Entry 4OIP (X-ray diffraction, 3.40 A resolution); this record covers chains D and F of the 9 polymer chains in the assembly.

Chain D:
Protein: DNA-directed RNA polymerase subunit beta'
Source organism: Thermus thermophilus
Notes: EC 2.7.7.6
UniProtKB: Q8RQE8 (RPOC_THET8); numbering as in UniProt (aligned over 1-1524)
Sequence (1524 residues; numbered 1 to 1524; the number before each row is that of its first residue):
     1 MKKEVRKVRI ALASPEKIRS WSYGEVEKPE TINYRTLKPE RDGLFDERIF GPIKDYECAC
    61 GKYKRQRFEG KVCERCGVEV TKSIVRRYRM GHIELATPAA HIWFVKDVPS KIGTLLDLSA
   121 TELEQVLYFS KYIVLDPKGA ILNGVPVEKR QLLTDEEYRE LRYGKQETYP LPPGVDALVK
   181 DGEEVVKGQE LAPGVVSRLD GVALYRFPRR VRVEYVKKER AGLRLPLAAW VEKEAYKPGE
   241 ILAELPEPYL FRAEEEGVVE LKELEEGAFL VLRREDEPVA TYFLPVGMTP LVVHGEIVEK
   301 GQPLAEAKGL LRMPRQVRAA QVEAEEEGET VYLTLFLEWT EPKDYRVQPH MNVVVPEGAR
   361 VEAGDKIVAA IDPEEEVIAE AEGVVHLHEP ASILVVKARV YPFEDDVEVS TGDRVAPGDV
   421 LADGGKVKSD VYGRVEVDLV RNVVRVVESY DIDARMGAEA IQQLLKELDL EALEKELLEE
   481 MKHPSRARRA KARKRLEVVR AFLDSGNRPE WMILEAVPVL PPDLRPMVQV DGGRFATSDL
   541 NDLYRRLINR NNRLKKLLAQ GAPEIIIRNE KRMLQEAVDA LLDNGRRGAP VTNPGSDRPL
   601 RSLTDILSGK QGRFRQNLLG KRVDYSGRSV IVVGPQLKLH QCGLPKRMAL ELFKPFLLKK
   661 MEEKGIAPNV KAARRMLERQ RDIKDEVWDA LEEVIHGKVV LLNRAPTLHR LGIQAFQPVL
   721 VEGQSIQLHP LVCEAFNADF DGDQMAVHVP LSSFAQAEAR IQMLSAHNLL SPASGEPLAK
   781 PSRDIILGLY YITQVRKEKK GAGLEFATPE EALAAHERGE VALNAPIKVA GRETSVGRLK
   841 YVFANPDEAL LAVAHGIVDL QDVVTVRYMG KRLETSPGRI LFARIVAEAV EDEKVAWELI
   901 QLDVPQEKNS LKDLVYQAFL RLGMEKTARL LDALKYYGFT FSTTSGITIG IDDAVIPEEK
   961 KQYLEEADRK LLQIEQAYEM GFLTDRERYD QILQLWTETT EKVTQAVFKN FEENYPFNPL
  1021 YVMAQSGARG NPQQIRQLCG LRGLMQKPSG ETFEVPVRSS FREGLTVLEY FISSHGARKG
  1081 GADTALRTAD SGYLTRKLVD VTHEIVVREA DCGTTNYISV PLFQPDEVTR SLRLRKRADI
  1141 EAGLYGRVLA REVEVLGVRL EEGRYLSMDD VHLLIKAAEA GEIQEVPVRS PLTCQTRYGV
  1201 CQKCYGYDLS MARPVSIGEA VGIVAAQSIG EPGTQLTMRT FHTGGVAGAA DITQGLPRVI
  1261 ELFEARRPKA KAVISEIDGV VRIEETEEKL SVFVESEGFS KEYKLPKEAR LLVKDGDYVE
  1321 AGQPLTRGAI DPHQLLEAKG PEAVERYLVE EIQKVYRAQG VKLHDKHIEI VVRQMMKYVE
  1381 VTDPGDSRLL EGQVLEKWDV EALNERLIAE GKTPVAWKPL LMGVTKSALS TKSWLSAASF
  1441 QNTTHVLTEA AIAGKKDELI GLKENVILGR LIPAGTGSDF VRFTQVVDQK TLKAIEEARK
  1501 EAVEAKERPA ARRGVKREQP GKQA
Unresolved in the structure: 1-2, 1238-1251, 1503-1524
Ion coordination: Zn2+ site 1: Cys58, Cys60, Cys73, Cys76; Mg2+ site 1: Asp739, Asp741, Asp743; Mg2+ site 2: Asp739 (together with ATP); Mg2+ site 3 near Lys840 (its only coordinating residue here); Mg2+ site 4 near Trp897 (its only coordinating residue here); Zn2+ site 2: Cys1112, Cys1194, Cys1201, Cys1204
Ligand contacts: ATP (adenosine-5'-triphosphate): Glu734, Asp739, Arg783, Lys908, Arg1029, Gln1359

Chain F:
Protein: DNA directed RNA polymerase sigma factor A
Source organism: Thermus thermophilus
UniProtKB: Q5SKW1 (Q5SKW1_THET8); residues 1-423 here = UniProt positions 1-423
Sequence (443 residues; numbered -19 to 423; the number before each row is that of its first residue; numbers below 1 keep their minus sign (Met-19 is residue -19)):
   -19 MGSSHHHHHH SSGLVPRGSH MKKSKRKNAQ AQEAQETEVL VQEEAEELPE FPEGEPDPDL
    41 EDPDLTLEDD LLDLPEEGEG LDLEEEEEDL PIPKISTSDP VRQYLHEIGQ VPLLTLEEEV
   101 ELARKVEEGM EAIKKLSEIT GLDPDLIREV VRAKILGSAR VRHIPGLKET LDPKTVEEID
   161 QKLKSLPKEH KRYLHIAREG EAARQHLIEA NLRLVVSIAK KYTGRGLSFL DLIQEGNQGL
   221 IRAVEKFEYK RRFKFSTYAT WWIRQAINRA IADQARTIRI PVHMVETINK LSRTARQLQQ
   281 ELGREPTYEE IAEAMGPGWD AKRVEETLKI AQEPVSLETP IGDEKDSFYG DFIPDEHLPS
   341 PVDAATQSLL SEELEKALSK LSEREAMVLK LRKGLIDGRE HTLEEVGAFF GVTRERIRQI
   401 ENKALRKLKY HESRTRKLRD FLD
Unresolved in the structure: -19 to 77
Sequence notes: expression tag (-19 to 0)
Ion coordination: Mg2+: Ala292, Gly296, Trp299

Chain D / chain F interface:
Pairs across the interface - 132 pairs, chain D then chain F:
  Glu30(D) with Arg259(F), salt bridge
  Thr31(D) with Thr257(F), hydrogen bond (side chain-backbone); Ile258(F)
  Ile32(D) with Ile258(F)
  Tyr34(D) with Ile258(F), hydrophobic; Arg259(F); Pro261(F); Met264(F); Ile310(F), hydrophobic
  Ile53(D) with His337(F)
  Arg65(D) with Gly378(F), hydrogen bond (side chain-backbone)
  Arg67(D) with Asp377(F); Arg379(F)
  Ser83(D) with His337(F), hydrogen bond
  Tyr128(D) with Gln83(F)
  Phe129(D) with Gln83(F), hydrogen bond (backbone-side chain); Glu87(F)
  Ser130(D) with Gln83(F)
  Glu156(D) with Gln90(F)
  Arg206(D) with Glu101(F), salt bridge
  Phe207(D) with Glu97(F); Glu98(F); Glu101(F)
  Arg209(D) with Glu97(F), salt bridge
  Pro349(D) with Glu97(F)
  His350(D) with Arg232(F), hydrogen bond
  Asn352(D) with Arg104(F)
  Ile371(D) with Tyr229(F), hydrophobic; Lys230(F); Arg232(F)
  Ala391(D) with Glu97(F)
  Asp406(D) with Lys171(F)
  Val407(D) with Lys171(F), hydrogen bond (backbone-side chain); His175(F)
  Glu408(D) with Lys164(F); Lys171(F), salt bridge
  Val409(D) with Lys164(F); His175(F), hydrogen bond (backbone-side chain)
  Ser410(D) with Lys164(F); Leu174(F); His175(F); Arg178(F)
  Thr411(D) with Ile135(F); Arg178(F), hydrogen bond (backbone-side chain)
  Gly412(D) with Lys134(F)
  Asp413(D) with Lys164(F), salt bridge; Arg178(F), salt bridge
  Arg434(D) with Ile135(F), hydrogen bond (side chain-backbone)
  Val437(D) with His175(F)
  Leu439(D) with Arg172(F)
  Pro526(D) with Leu317(F)
  Val530(D) with Tyr329(F); Ile333(F), hydrophobic
  Gly532(D) with Lys309(F)
  Gly533(D) with Lys309(F)
  Arg534(D) with Gln312(F); Glu313(F), hydrogen bond (side chain-backbone)
  Phe535(D) with Pro314(F); Val315(F), hydrogen bond (backbone-backbone)
  Ala536(D) with Val315(F); Leu317(F), hydrophobic
  Thr537(D) with Val315(F), hydrogen bond (backbone-backbone); Ser316(F); Leu317(F), hydrogen bond (backbone-backbone)
  Ser538(D) with Leu317(F); Glu318(F), hydrogen bond
  Asp539(D) with Ser316(F), hydrogen bond; Glu318(F), hydrogen bond (backbone-side chain)
  Asp542(D) with Thr257(F), hydrogen bond
  Arg545(D) with Gln254(F), hydrogen bond (side chain-backbone); Arg256(F), hydrogen bond (side chain-backbone); Thr257(F)
  Asn549(D) with Gln254(F)
  Arg550(D) with Asp211(F), salt bridge
  Arg553(D) with Asp211(F), salt bridge; Gln214(F); Glu215(F), salt bridge; Gln218(F)
  Lys555(D) with Arg142(F), hydrogen bond (backbone-side chain)
  Lys556(D) with Gln218(F)
  Leu557(D) with Gln214(F); Gln218(F); Ile221(F), hydrophobic
  Leu558(D) with Arg142(F)
  Ala559(D) with Arg142(F); Ile144(F)
  Gln560(D) with Arg132(F), hydrogen bond (backbone-side chain); Arg184(F), hydrogen bond (backbone-side chain); Arg222(F)
  Gly561(D) with Arg132(F); Arg140(F); Arg184(F); Gln185(F)
  Ala562(D) with Arg140(F), hydrogen bond (backbone-side chain)
  Pro563(D) with Gln185(F); Ile188(F), hydrophobic; Glu189(F)
  Glu564(D) with Arg140(F), salt bridge
  Ile565(D) with Ile88(F), hydrophobic; Glu189(F); Leu192(F), hydrophobic
  Ile566(D) with Ile188(F), hydrophobic; Leu192(F), hydrophobic; Gln214(F), hydrogen bond (backbone-side chain); Asn217(F)
  Arg568(D) with Glu87(F), salt bridge
  Asn569(D) with Tyr84(F); Gln214(F), hydrogen bond
  Glu570(D) with Gln214(F), hydrogen bond
  Arg572(D) with Pro80(F); Gln83(F), hydrogen bond; Tyr84(F); Glu87(F), salt bridge
  Met573(D) with Leu210(F), hydrophobic; Asp211(F); Gln214(F)
  Glu576(D) with Pro80(F)
  Arg598(D) with Ser316(F), hydrogen bond; Glu318(F); Pro320(F)
  Arg601(D) with Glu318(F); Phe328(F)
  Gln611(D) with Lys325(F), hydrogen bond (side chain-backbone); Asp326(F)
  Asn669(D) with Asp420(F), hydrogen bond
  Lys671(D) with Asp420(F), hydrogen bond (side chain-backbone); Phe421(F); Asp423(F), salt bridge
  Ala672(D) with Asp420(F)
  Arg674(D) with Val342(F); Thr346(F), hydrogen bond
  Arg675(D) with Asp420(F), salt bridge
Other interface residues (no listed pair), chain D (85 interface residues in all): Asn33, Asp55, Ile84, Arg159, Asp372, Glu375, Glu404, Met527, Val528, Ile567, Arg587, Pro594, Val670
Other interface residues (no listed pair), chain F (89 interface residues in all): Ser78, His86, Leu96, Val100, Glu129, Leu136, Pro145, Leu166, Lys168, Ile176, Glu179, Gly206, Ser208, Ile213, Ala255, Ile260, Leu338, Leu349, Gly374, Glu380

In short:
Chain D and chain F form an interface of 85 and 89 residues respectively, with 32 hydrogen bonds and 14 salt
bridges. Polar contacts include Glu30(D)-Arg259(F), Arg206(D)-Glu101(F) and Arg209(D)-Glu97(F). Bound to chain
D: ATP. Cys58(D), Cys60(D), Cys73(D) and Cys76(D) form the Zn2+ site 1.
Here chain D is DNA-directed RNA polymerase subunit beta' and chain F is DNA directed RNA polymerase sigma
factor A, both from Thermus thermophilus. Entry 4OIP (Crystal structure of Thermus thermophilus transcription
initiation complex soaked with GE23077, ATP, and CMPcPP) was determined by X-ray diffraction together with
4MQ9, 4OIN, 4OIO, 4OIQ and 4OIR from the same study.
